Entry 6UT7 (electron microscopy, 4.26 A resolution (low resolution: residue-level contacts below are approximate; hydrogen-bond / salt-bridge calls are withheld)); this record covers chains B and G of the 14 polymer chains in the assembly.

Chain B:
Protein: GTPase subunit of restriction endonuclease
Source organism: Thermococcus gammatolerans
UniProtKB: C5A3Z3 (C5A3Z3_THEGJ); residues 186-613 here = UniProt positions 186-613
Sequence (428 residues; each row starts with the number of its first residue):
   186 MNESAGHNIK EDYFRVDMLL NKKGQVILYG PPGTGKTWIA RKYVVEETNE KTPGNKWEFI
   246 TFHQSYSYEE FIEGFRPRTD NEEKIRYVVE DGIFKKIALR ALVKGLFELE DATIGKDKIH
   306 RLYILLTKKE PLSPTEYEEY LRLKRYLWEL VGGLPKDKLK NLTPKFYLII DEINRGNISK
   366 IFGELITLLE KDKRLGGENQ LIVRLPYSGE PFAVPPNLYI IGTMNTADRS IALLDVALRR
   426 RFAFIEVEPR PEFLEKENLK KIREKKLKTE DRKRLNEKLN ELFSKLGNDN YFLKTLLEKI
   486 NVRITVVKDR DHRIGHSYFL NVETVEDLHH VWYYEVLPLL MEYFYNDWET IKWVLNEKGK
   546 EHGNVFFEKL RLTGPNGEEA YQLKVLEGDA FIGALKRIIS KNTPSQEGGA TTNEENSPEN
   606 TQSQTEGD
Not modelled in the structure: 186-192, 585-613
Bound ions: Mg2+: Thr222 (together with GTP-gamma-S)
Ligand contacts: GTP-gamma-S (GSP; 5'-guanosine-diphosphate-monothiophosphate): Pro217, Gly218, Thr219, Gly220, Lys221, Thr222, Trp223, Asp356, Glu357, Asn410, Arg435, Phe438, Ile447, Lys450, His501, Ser502, Leu505
What the authors report for this chain:
  - mutagenesis - R360A, R414A, D420A, R424A, E527A, Y530A: increased catalytic activity
  - mutagenesis - K221A, T222A, D356A, N410A, D413A, R425A, R426A: decreased catalytic activity
  - mutagenesis - W223A, D356A, R425A, R426A: decreased stability
  - mutagenesis - W223A: abolished catalytic activity
  - mutagenesis - N410A, D413A: abolished catalytic activity with McrBC 5-methylcytosine restriction system component (chain G)
  - mutagenesis - E375A, D377A, K378A: unchanged catalytic activity

Chain G:
Protein: McrBC 5-methylcytosine restriction system component
Source organism: Thermococcus gammatolerans
UniProtKB: C5A3Z2 (C5A3Z2_THEGJ); residue numbers follow UniProt; this construct covers 1-458
Sequence (458 residues; each row starts with the number of its first residue):
     1 MPRLTTITLY EHDEKRYRDI AGDKKAIQDA LIKLNKQFKK DFKKLDRSED NSDTEDTIDE
    61 SKGVVEVYAN KIKARHYVGF AAVDNVFLQI LPKVFKPKKE QTQETQEDTW EPILAFIRML
   121 DMAYGLKIKD HDLAYLQGRN LRPNLYEVFI YLFAKSLWSE VQRGYHREYV EVHREEKFLR
   181 GKLLMSRQIR KLPHQLNTFS VEVHELIEDN LLNRIFYASV REALRRTTWG LNRKLLGELM
   241 LAFDGITPIH LRTEHFERVH FTRLNERFRR PFELAKLLFM PASGKGRSRE VSGFFVDMNK
   301 LFERFIERVL VRNLPPEYKL FYQESYPFLK NQNGSSQKPD YVVRKGNTPV VVLDAKYREL
   361 KERIPSSDML RQLYVYSRIW GYKTSHENDS KPPAVIVIPS SSTYNQGLPD KPLEFEFFDE
   421 RKLFIVAYNM DYVKTGAIFK ADKNFRRSLN NIIGKLNT
Not modelled in the structure: 1-4, 99-106, 281-289, 329-334, 381-392, 454-458
What the authors report for this chain:
  - mutagenesis - R263A: abolished catalytic activity
  - mutagenesis - R263K: decreased catalytic activity on stimulatory effect
  - catalytic residues: Asp340, Asp354, Lys356 (proposed by the authors, not directly observed)

Chain B / chain G interface:
Pairs across the interface - 4 pairs, chain B then chain G:
  Glu254(B) - His194(G)
  Phe260(B) - Leu192(G)
  Phe260(B) - His194(G)
  Tyr272(B) - Pro193(G)
Other interface residues (no listed pair), chain B (5 interface residues in all): Arg261, Glu534
Other interface residues (no listed pair), chain G (5 interface residues in all): Lys43, Gln195

Overview:
The chain B/chain G interface involves 5 residues from each chain. Chain B binds GTP-gamma-S. From the paper:
catalytic residues Asp340(G), Asp354(G) and Lys356(G); K221A, T222A and D356A of chain B, among others, reduce
catalytic activity; 19 substitutions were tested in all.
Chain B is GTPase subunit of restriction endonuclease and chain G is McrBC 5-methylcytosine restriction system
component, both from Thermococcus gammatolerans; the structure, Fitted model for the tetradecameric assembly
of Thermococcus gammatolerans McrB AAA+ hexamers with bound McrC, was determined by electron microscopy,
deposited together with 6UT3, 6UT4, 6UT5, 6UT6 and 6UT8.
